Entry 7WBL (electron microscopy, 3.40 A resolution); this record covers chains A and B.

Chain A:
Protein: Angiotensin-converting enzyme 2
Source organism: Homo sapiens
Notes: EC 3.4.17.23, 3.4.17.-
UniProtKB: Q9BYF1 (ACE2_HUMAN); residues 19-614 here = UniProt positions 19-614
Chain sequence (596 residues; numbered 19 to 614; the number before each row is that of its first residue):
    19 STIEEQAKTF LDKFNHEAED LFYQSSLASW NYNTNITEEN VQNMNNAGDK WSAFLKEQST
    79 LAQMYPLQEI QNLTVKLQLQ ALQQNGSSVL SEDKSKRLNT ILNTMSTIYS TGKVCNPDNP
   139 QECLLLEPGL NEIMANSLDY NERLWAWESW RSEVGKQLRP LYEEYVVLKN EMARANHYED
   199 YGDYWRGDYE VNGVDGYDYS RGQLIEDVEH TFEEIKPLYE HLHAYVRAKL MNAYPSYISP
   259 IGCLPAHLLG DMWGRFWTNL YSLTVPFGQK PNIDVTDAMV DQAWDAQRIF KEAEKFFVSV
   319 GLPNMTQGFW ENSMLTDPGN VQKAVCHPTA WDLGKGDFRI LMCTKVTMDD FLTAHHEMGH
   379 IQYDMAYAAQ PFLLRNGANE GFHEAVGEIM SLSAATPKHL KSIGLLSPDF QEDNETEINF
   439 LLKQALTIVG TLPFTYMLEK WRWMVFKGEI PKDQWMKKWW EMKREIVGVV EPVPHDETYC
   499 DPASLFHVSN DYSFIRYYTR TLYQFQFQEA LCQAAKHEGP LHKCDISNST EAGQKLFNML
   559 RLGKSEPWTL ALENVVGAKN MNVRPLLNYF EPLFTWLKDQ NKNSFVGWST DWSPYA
Disulfides: Cys133-Cys141, Cys344-Cys361, Cys530-Cys542
Covalently attached groups: N-acetylglucosamine (NAG) linked to Asn53, Asn90, Asn103, Asn322
Bound ions: Zn2+: His374, His378, Glu402

Chain B:
Protein: Spike protein S1
Source organism: Severe acute respiratory syndrome coronavirus 2
UniProtKB: P0DTC2 (SPIKE_SARS2); numbering as in UniProt (aligned over 333-527)
Chain sequence (195 residues; row label = number of the first residue in the row):
   333 TNLCPFDEVF NATRFASVYA WNRKRISNCV ADYSVLYNLA PFFTFKCYGV SPTKLNDLCF
   393 TNVYADSFVI RGDEVRQIAP GQTGNIADYN YKLPDDFTGC VIAWNSNKLD SKVSGNYNYL
   453 YRLFRKSNLK PFERDISTEI YQAGNKPCNG VAGFNCYFPL RSYSFRPTYG VGHQPYRVVV
   513 LSFELLHAPA TVCGP
Disulfides: Cys336-Cys361, Cys379-Cys432, Cys391-Cys525, Cys480-Cys488
Sequence notes: variant Asp339 (Gly in P0DTC2), Leu371 (Ser in P0DTC2), Pro373 (Ser in P0DTC2), Phe375 (Ser in P0DTC2), Asn417 (Lys in P0DTC2), Lys440 (Asn in P0DTC2), Ser446 (Gly in P0DTC2), Asn477 (Ser in P0DTC2), Lys478 (Thr in P0DTC2), Ala484 (Glu in P0DTC2), Arg493 (Gln in P0DTC2), Ser496 (Gly in P0DTC2), Arg498 (Gln in P0DTC2), Tyr501 (Asn in P0DTC2), His505 (Tyr in P0DTC2)

How chain A and chain B interact:
Pairs across the interface - 32 pairs, chain A then chain B:
  Ser19(A) with Ala475(B); Asn477(B), hydrogen bond (backbone-side chain)
  Gln24(A) with Ala475(B); Gly476(B); Asn487(B), hydrogen bond
  Thr27(A) with Phe456(B); Ala475(B); Tyr489(B), hydrogen bond
  Phe28(A) with Tyr489(B)
  Lys31(A) with Phe456(B); Tyr489(B)
  His34(A) with Tyr453(B), hydrogen bond; Leu455(B); Arg493(B)
  Glu35(A) with Arg493(B), salt bridge
  Asp38(A) with Ser496(B), hydrogen bond
  Tyr41(A) with Thr500(B), hydrogen bond; Tyr501(B), hydrophobic
  Gln42(A) with Tyr449(B), hydrogen bond; Arg498(B), hydrogen bond
  Leu79(A) with Phe486(B), hydrophobic
  Met82(A) with Phe486(B), hydrophobic
  Tyr83(A) with Asn487(B), hydrogen bond
  Thr324(A) with Val503(B)
  Lys353(A) with Ser496(B), hydrogen bond; Tyr501(B), hydrogen bond; Gly502(B), hydrogen bond (backbone-backbone); His505(B)
  Gly354(A) with Gly502(B); His505(B)
  Asp355(A) with Thr500(B)
  Arg357(A) with Thr500(B)
Also at the interface, not in a pair above, chain A (21 interface residues in all): Asp30, Leu45, Asn330

Summary:
The interface between chain A and chain B involves 21 residues on one side and 18 on the other; the contacts
include 12 hydrogen bonds and 1 salt bridge. Among the polar pairs are Glu35(A)-Arg493(B), Ser19(A)-Asn477(B)
and Gln24(A)-Asn487(B).
Chain A is Angiotensin-converting enzyme 2 (Homo sapiens) and chain B is Spike protein S1 (Severe acute
respiratory syndrome coronavirus 2); the structure, Cryo-EM structure of human ACE2 complexed with SARS-CoV-2
Omicron RBD, was determined by electron microscopy (same publication as 7WBP and 7WBQ).
